PDB entry 7KPM | X-ray diffraction, 1.61 A resolution | chain A

Chain A:
Protein: Ephrin type-B receptor 1
Organism: Homo sapiens
Notes: EC 2.7.10.1
UniProtKB: P54762 (EPHB1_HUMAN), isoform P54762-5; residues 611-889 here correspond to UniProt positions 172-450 (UniProt number = residue number - 439)
Sequence (279 residues; each row starts with the number of its first residue):
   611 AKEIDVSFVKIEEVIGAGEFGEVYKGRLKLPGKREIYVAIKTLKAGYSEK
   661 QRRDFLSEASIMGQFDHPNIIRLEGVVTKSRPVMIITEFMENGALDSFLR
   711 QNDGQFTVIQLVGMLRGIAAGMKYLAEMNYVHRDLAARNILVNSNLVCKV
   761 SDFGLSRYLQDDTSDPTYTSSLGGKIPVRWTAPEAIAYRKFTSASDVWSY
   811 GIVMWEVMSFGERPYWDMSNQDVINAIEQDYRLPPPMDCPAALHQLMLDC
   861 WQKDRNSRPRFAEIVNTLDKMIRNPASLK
Unresolved in the structure: 764-786, 889
Modified positions: Tyr647 (O-phosphotyrosine; PTR)
Residues lining bound ligands: ADP (adenosine-5'-diphosphate): Ile625, Gly626, Ala627, Gly628, Glu629, Phe630, Gly631, Val633, Ala649, Lys651, Phe665, Glu668, Thr697, Glu698, Phe699, Met700, Gly703, Arg748, Leu751, Ser761
From the paper describing this entry:
  - binding site for ADP: Thr697, Glu698, Met700

Overview:
Chain A binds ADP. The paper reports a binding site for ADP at Thr697, Glu698 and Met700.
Chain A is Ephrin type-B receptor 1 (Homo sapiens); the structure, Crystal structure of hEphB1 bound with ADP,
was determined by X-ray diffraction (same publication as 7KPL and 6UMW).
